Entry 4V8V (electron microscopy, 20.00 A resolution (very low resolution: no residue pairs are listed; an interface is given only as per-side residue counts)); this record covers chains B and E of the 6 polymer chains in the assembly.

# Chain B (and E)
Name: Type-I fatty acid synthase
Organism: Mycobacterium tuberculosis
Notes: chain E of this document is another copy of the same molecule, construct and numbering; everything in this record applies to it too
Chain sequence (3089 residues; row label = number of the first residue in the row):
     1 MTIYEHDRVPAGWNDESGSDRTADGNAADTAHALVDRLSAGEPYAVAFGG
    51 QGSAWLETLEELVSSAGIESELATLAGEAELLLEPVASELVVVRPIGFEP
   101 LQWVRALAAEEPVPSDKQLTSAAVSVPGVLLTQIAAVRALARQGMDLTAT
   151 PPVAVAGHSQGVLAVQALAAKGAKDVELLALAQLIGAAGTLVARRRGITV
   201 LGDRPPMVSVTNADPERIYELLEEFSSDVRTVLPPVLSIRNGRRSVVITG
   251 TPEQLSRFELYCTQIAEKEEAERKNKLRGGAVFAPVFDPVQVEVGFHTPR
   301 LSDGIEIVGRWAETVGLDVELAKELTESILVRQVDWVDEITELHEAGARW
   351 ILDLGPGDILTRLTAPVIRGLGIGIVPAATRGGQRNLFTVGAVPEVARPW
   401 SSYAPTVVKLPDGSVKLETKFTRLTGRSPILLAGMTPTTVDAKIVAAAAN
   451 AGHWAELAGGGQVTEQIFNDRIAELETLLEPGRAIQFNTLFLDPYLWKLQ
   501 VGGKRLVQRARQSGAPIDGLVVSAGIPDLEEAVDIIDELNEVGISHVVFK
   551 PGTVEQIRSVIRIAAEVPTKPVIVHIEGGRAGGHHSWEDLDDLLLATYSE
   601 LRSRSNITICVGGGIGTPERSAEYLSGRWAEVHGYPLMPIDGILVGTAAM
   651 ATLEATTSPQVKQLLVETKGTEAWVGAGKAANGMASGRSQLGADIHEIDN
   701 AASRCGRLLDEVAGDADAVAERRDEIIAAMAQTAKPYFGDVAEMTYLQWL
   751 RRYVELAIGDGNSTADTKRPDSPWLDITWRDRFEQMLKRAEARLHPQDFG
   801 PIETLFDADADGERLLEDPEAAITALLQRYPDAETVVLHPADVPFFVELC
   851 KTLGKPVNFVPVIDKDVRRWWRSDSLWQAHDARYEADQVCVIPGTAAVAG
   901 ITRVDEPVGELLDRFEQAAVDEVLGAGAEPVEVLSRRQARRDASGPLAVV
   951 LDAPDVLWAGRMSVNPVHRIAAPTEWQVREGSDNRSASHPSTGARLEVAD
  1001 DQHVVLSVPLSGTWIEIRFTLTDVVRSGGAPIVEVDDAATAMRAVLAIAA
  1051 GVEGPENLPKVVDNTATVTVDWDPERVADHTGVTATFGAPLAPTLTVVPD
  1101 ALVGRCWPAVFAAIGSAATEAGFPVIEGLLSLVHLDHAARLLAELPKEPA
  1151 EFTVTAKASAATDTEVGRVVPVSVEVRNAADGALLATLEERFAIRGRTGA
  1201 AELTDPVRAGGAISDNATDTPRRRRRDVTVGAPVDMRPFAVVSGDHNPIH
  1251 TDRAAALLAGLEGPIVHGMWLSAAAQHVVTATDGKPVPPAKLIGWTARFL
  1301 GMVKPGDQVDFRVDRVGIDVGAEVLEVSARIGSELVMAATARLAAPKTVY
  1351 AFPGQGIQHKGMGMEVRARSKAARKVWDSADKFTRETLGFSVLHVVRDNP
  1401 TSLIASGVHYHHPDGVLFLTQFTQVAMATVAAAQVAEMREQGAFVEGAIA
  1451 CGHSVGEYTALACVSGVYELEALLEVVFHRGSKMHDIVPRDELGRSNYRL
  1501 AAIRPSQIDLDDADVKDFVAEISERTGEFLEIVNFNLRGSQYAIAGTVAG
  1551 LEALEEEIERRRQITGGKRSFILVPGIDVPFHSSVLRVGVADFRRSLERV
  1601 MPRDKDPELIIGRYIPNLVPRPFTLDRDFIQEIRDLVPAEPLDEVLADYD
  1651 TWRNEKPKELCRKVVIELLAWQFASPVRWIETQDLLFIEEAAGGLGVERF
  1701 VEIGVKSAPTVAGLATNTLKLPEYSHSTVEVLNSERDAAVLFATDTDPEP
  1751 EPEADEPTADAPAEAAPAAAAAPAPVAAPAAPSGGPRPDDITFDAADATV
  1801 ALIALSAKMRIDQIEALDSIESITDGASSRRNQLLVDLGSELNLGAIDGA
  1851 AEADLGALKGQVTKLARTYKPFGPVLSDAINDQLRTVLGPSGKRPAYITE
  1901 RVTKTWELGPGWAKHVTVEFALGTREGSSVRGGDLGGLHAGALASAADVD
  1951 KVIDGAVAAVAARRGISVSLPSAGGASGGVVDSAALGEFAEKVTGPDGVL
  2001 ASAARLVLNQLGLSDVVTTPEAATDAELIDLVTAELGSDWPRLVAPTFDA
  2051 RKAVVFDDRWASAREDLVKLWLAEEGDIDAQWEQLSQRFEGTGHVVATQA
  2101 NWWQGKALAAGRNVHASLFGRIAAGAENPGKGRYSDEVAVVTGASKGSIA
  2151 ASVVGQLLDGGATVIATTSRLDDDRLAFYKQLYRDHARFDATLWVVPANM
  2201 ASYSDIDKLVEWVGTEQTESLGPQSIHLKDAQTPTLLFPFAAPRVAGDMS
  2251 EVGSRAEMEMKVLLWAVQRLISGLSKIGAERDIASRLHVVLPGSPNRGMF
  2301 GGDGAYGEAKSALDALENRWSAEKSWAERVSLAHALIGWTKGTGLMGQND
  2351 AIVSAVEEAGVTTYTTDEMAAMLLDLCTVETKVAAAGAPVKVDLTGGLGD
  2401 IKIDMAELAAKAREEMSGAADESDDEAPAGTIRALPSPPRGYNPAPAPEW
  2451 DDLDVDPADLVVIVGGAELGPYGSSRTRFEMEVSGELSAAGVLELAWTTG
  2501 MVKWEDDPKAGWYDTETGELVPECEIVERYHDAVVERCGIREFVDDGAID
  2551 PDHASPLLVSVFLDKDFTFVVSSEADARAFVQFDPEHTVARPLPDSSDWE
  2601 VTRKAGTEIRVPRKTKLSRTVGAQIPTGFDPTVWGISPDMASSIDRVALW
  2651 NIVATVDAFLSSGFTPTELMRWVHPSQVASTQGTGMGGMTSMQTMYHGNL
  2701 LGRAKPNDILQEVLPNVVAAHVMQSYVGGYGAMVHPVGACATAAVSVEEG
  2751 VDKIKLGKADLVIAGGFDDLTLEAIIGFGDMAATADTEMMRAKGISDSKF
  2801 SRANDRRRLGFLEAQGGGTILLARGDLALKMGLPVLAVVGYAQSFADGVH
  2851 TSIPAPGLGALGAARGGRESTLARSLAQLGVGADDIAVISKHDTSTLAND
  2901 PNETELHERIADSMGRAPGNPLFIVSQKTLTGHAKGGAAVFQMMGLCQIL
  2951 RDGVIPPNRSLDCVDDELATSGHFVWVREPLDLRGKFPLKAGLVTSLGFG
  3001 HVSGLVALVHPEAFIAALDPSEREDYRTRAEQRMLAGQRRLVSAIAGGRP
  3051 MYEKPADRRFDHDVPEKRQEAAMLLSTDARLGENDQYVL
Not modelled in the structure: 1-30, 1746-1982
Residues lining bound ligands: FMN (flavin mononucleotide): A433, G434, M435, T436, P437, T438, N488, L490, S523, A524, K550, E577, R580, A581, G582, G583, G613, G614, I615, L644, G646, T647, M650, I892, G894, A897

# Interface between chain B and chain E
At this resolution (20 A) residue pairs are not listed: 118 residues of chain B and 118 of chain E lie at the interface.

# Summary
Chain B and chain E each contribute 118 residues to their interface. Bound to chain B: flavin mononucleotide.
Both chains are Type-I fatty acid synthase (Mycobacterium tuberculosis). Entry 4V8V (Structure and
conformational variability of the Mycobacterium tuberculosis fatty acid synthase multienzyme complex) was
determined by electron microscopy, deposited together with 4V8W.
